Entry 6O7E (electron microscopy, 3.20 A resolution); this record covers chains D and Y of the 8 polymer chains in the assembly.

== Chain D ==
Name: Csm3
Organism: Thermococcus onnurineus (strain NA1)
UniProt: B6YWC0 (B6YWC0_THEON); residues 1-290 here = UniProt positions 1-290
Sequence (291 residues; row label = number of the first residue in the row; numbering starts at 0):
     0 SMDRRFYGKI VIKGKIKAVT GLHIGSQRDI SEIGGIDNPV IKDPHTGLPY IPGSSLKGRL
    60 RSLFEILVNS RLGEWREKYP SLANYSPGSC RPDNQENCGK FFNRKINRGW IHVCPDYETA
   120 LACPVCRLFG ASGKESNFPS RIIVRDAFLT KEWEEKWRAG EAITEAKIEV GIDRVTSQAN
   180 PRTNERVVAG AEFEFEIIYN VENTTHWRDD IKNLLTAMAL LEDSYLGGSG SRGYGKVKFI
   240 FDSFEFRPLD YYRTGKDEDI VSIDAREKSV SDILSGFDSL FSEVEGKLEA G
Not modelled in the structure: 0, 28-30, 288-290
Sequence notes: expression tag (0)
Metal / ion sites: Zn2+: His111, Cys113, Cys122, Cys125

== Chain Y ==
Name: Csm5
Organism: Thermococcus onnurineus NA1
Sequence (378 residues; numbered 1 to 403; 25 numbers in that range are skipped by the numbering (no residue carries them; nothing is unmodelled there); the number before each row is that of its first residue; X marks 93 residues of unknown identity (built as UNK)):
     1 MTERTLKVLS PLHIGTGNEL TPVDIYPREN IIHVLDTERX XXXXXXXX
    50 XXXXXXXXXX XXX
    65 XXXXXXXXXX XXXXXXXXXX XXXXXXX
    95 RKSMQIKEFI KLNGRPYIPG SSLKGAIRTA VLYKALKEC
   135 XXXXXXXXX
   150 XXXXXXX
   159 XXXXXXXXXX X
   175 XXXXXXXXXX XXXXXXX
   197 IRYEPKRDPM KALIVRDSKP VGRKHLAVYH VEVIGNPQPI PIWVEAIEPG AATDVEIHVD
   257 TEALRLNADY FNGLLWECLK ERGEPGEVFE DFLWEAVDEF YTAVMKYETI EVQKFGRYTS
   317 QVRSFYASLE DHSGHVLRLG WGSGWLAMTI GLLLVEKGYK WENVRKKLGL GKKPGGSGFS
   377 REFPKTRRLA DGMPMGWVVL EHHHHHH
Not modelled in the structure: 312-315, 370-376, 398-403

== How chain D and chain Y interact ==
Pairs across the interface - 40 pairs, chain D then chain Y:
  Thr19(D) - Asp213(Y)
  Ile65(D) - Glu258(Y)
  Ile65(D) - Leu262(Y)  hydrophobic
  Asn68(D) - Leu262(Y)
  Ser69(D) - Glu258(Y)
  Ser69(D) - Arg261(Y)
  Glu164(D) - Lys105(Y)
  Glu164(D) - Leu106(Y)
  Glu164(D) - Tyr111(Y)
  Lys166(D) - Pro113(Y)
  Lys166(D) - Ser115(Y)  hydrogen bond
  Ile167(D) - Thr16(Y)
  Glu168(D) - Ser115(Y)  hydrogen bond
  Ile171(D) - Met344(Y)  hydrophobic
  Arg173(D) - Arg122(Y)
  Arg173(D) - Thr123(Y)
  Arg173(D) - Leu126(Y)
  Arg173(D) - Thr345(Y)
  Val174(D) - Trp341(Y)
  Val174(D) - Thr345(Y)
  Ser176(D) - Trp341(Y)
  Ser176(D) - Thr345(Y)
  Arg185(D) - Asp213(Y)  salt bridge
  Val187(D) - Leu106(Y)
  Asp222(D) - Arg212(Y)  hydrogen bond (backbone-side chain)
  Asp222(D) - His254(Y)  salt bridge
  Ser223(D) - Arg212(Y)  hydrogen bond (backbone-side chain)
  Tyr224(D) - Arg212(Y)
  Gly229(D) - Ile210(Y)
  Ser230(D) - Lys118(Y)
  Ser230(D) - Leu209(Y)
  Ser230(D) - Val211(Y)
  Arg231(D) - Gly114(Y)
  Arg231(D) - Ser115(Y)  hydrogen bond (backbone-backbone)
  Arg231(D) - Lys118(Y)
  Arg231(D) - Val211(Y)
  Gly232(D) - Val211(Y)  hydrogen bond (backbone-backbone)
  Gly232(D) - Arg212(Y)
  Lys235(D) - Arg212(Y)
  Lys235(D) - Glu252(Y)  salt bridge
Other interface residues (no listed pair), chain D (28 interface residues in all): Asp172, Thr175, Gln177, Ala178, Asn179, Glu221
Other interface residues (no listed pair), chain Y (27 interface residues in all): Ile104, Lys207, Ile346

== Overview ==
Chain D and chain Y form an interface of 28 and 27 residues respectively, with 6 hydrogen bonds and 3 salt
bridges. Polar pairs include Arg185(D)-Asp213(Y), Asp222(D)-His254(Y) and Lys235(D)-Glu252(Y). His111(D),
Cys113(D), Cys122(D) and Cys125(D) form the Zn2+ site.
Here chain D is Csm3 (Thermococcus onnurineus (strain NA1)) and chain Y is Csm5 (Thermococcus onnurineus NA1).
Entry 6O7E (Cryo-EM structure of Csm-crRNA-target RNA ternary complex in complex with AMPPNP in type III-A
CRISPR-Cas system) was determined by electron microscopy (same publication as 6O73, 6O74, 6O75, 6O78, 6O79,
6O7B and 3 further entries).
